Entry 5TN6 (X-ray diffraction, 2.09 A resolution); this record covers chains A and B of the 4 polymer chains in the assembly.

Chain A (and B):
Protein: Estrogen receptor
From: Homo sapiens
Notes: fragment: ligand-binding domain; chain B of this document is another copy of the same molecule, construct and numbering; everything in this record applies to it too
UniProt: P03372 (ESR1_HUMAN); residues 298-554 here = UniProt positions 298-554
Chain sequence (257 residues; each row starts with the number of its first residue):
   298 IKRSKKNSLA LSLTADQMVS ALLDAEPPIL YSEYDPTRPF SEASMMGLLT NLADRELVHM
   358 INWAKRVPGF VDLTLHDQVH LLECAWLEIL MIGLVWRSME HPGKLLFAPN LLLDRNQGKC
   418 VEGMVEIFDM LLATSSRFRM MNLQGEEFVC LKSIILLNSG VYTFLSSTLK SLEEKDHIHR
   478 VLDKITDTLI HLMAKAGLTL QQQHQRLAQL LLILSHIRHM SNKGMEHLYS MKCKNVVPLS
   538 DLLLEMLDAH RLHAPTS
Disordered / not traced: 298-304, 462-469, 549-554 (chain B: 298-304, 332-335, 461-470, 549-554)
Sequence notes: engineered mutation Ser537 (Tyr in P03372)
Small-molecule neighbours: 7G1 ((1S,1'S,3a'S,7a'S)-7a'-methyl-1',2,2',3,3',3a',4',6',7',7a'-decahydro-1,5'-spirobi[indene]-1',5-diol): Met343, Leu346, Leu349, Ala350, Glu353, Leu384, Leu387, Met388, Leu391, Arg394, Phe404, Met421, Ile424, Leu428, Gly521, His524, Leu525

Chain A / chain B interface:
Contacting residue pairs - 49 pairs, chain A then chain B:
  Ala430(A) - Tyr459(B)
  Arg434(A) - His476(B)
  Ile451(A) - Leu509(B)  hydrophobic
  Asn455(A) - Leu509(B)
  Tyr459(A) - Ala430(B)
  Tyr459(A) - Leu509(B)
  Tyr459(A) - Ile510(B)
  Tyr459(A) - His513(B)
  His476(A) - Arg434(B)  hydrogen bond
  Asp480(A) - Gln502(B)
  Asp480(A) - Gln506(B)  hydrogen bond
  Thr483(A) - His501(B)
  Thr483(A) - Ala505(B)
  Asp484(A) - Gln498(B)  hydrogen bond
  Asp484(A) - His501(B)  salt bridge
  Asp484(A) - Gln502(B)  hydrogen bond
  Ile487(A) - His501(B)
  Gln498(A) - Asp484(B)  hydrogen bond
  His501(A) - Thr483(B)
  His501(A) - Ile487(B)
  His501(A) - His501(B)
  His501(A) - Leu504(B)
  Gln502(A) - Asp480(B)
  Gln502(A) - Asp484(B)  hydrogen bond
  Leu504(A) - His501(B)
  Ala505(A) - Thr483(B)
  Ala505(A) - Leu508(B)  hydrophobic
  Gln506(A) - Asp480(B)  hydrogen bond
  Leu508(A) - Ala505(B)  hydrophobic
  Leu508(A) - Leu509(B)  hydrophobic
  Leu509(A) - Ile451(B)  hydrophobic
  Leu509(A) - Asn455(B)
  Leu509(A) - Tyr459(B)  hydrogen bond (backbone-side chain)
  Leu509(A) - Leu508(B)  hydrophobic
  Leu509(A) - Leu511(B)  hydrophobic
  Ile510(A) - Tyr459(B)
  Leu511(A) - Leu509(B)  hydrophobic
  Leu511(A) - Ser512(B)
  Ser512(A) - Arg515(B)  hydrogen bond
  His513(A) - Tyr459(B)
  His513(A) - Arg515(B)
  Arg515(A) - Ser512(B)  hydrogen bond
  Arg515(A) - His513(B)
  Arg515(A) - His516(B)
  His516(A) - Arg515(B)
  His516(A) - Asn519(B)  hydrogen bond
  Asn519(A) - His516(B)  hydrogen bond
  Asn519(A) - Asn519(B)  hydrogen bond
  His547(A) - Lys520(B)
Interface residues without a listed pair, chain A (29 interface residues in all): Met427, Lys520, Glu523
Interface residues without a listed pair, chain B (30 interface residues in all): Thr460, Leu479, Gln500, Glu523

Summary:
Chain A and chain B form an interface of 29 and 30 residues respectively, with 13 hydrogen bonds and 1 salt
bridge. Polar contacts include Asp484(A)-His501(B), His476(A)-Arg434(B) and Asp480(A)-Gln506(B). Ligands of
chain A: compound 7G1.
Chain A and chain B are both Estrogen receptor (Homo sapiens); the structure, Crystal Structure of the
ER-alpha Ligand-binding Domain (Y537S) in Complex with the Spiro BC-estradiol,
(1S,1'S,3a'S,7a'S)-7a'-methyl-1',2,2',3,3',3a',4',6',7',7a'-decahydro-1,5'-spirobi[indene]-1',5-diol, was
determined by X-ray diffraction together with 5KR9, 5KRA, 5KRC, 5KRF, 5KRH, 5KRI and 43 further entries from
the same study.
